Entry 7NTU (X-ray diffraction, 3.10 A resolution); this record covers chains B and E of the 4 polymer chains in the assembly.

Chain B:
Name: Prothrombin
Source organism: Homo sapiens
Notes: EC 3.4.21.5
UniProtKB: P00734 (THRB_HUMAN); the construct lacks a stretch of the UniProt sequence and is renumbered around it, so the offset changes along the chain: 16-36 = UniProt 364-384; 37-60 = UniProt 386-409; 61-77 = UniProt 419-435; 78-97 = UniProt 437-456; 6 more segments
Amino-acid sequence (259 residues; row label = number of the first residue in the row; note: 4 numbers in that range are skipped by the numbering (no residue carries them; nothing is unmodelled there); a row labelled like 60A-60I holds insertion residues (60A, then the next letters in order)):
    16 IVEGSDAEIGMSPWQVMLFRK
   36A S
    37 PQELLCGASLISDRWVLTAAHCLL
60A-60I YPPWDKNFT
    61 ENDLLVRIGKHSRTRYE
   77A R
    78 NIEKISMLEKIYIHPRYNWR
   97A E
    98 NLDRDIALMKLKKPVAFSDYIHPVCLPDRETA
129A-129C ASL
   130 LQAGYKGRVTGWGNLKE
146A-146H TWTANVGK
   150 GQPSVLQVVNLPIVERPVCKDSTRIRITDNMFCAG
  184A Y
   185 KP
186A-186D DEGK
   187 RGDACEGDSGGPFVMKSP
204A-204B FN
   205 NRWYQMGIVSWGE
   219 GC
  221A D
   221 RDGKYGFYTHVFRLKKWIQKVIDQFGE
Not modelled in the structure: 146A-146H, 246-247
Disulfides: Cys42-Cys58, Cys168-Cys182, Cys191-Cys220
Glycans and other covalent adducts: compound 0G6 linked to His57, Ser195; N-acetylglucosamine (NAG) linked to Asn60G
Small-molecule neighbours: 0G6 (D-phenylalanyl-N-[(2S,3S)-6-{[amino(iminio)methyl]amino}-1-chloro-2-hydroxyhexan-3-yl]-L-prolinamide): Cys58, Tyr60A, Trp60D, Glu97A, Asn98, Leu99, Ile174, Asp189, Ala190, Cys191, Glu192, Gly193, Asp194, Val213, Ser214, Trp215, Gly216, Gly219, Cys220, Gly226
Reported in the primary citation:
  - conformationally variable residues (side-chain flip): Phe245

Chain E:
Molecule: Nu172
Sequence (26 nucleotides; numbered 1 to 26; the number before each row is that of its first residue):
     1 CGCCTAGGTTGGGTAGGGTGGTGGCG
Bound ions: Na+: DG7, DG11, DG12, DG16, DG17, DG20, DG21

Interface between chain B and chain E:
Residue-residue contacts (19):
  Ile24(B) with DG18(E), base contact
  His71(B) with DG18(E), base contact
  Arg75(B) with DT10(E), hydrogen bond to the base; DG11(E), base contact; DG13(E), hydrogen bond to the base; DG18(E), hydrogen bond to the base; DT19(E), hydrogen bond to the base
  Tyr76(B) with DT9(E), stacking on the base; DT10(E), hydrogen bond to the sugar
  Glu77(B) with DG18(E), hydrogen bond to the base
  Arg77A(B) with DT10(E), base contact; DT19(E), base contact; DG20(E), salt bridge to the phosphate
  Asn78(B) with DT19(E), hydrogen bond to the phosphate; DG20(E), hydrogen bond to the phosphate
  Ile79(B) with DG18(E), base contact; DT19(E), base contact
  Ile82(B) with DT9(E), base contact
  Tyr117(B) with DG18(E), sugar contact
Other interface residues (no listed pair), chain B (12 interface residues in all): Gly69, Thr74
Other interface residues (no listed pair), chain E (9 interface residues in all): DG8, DG17

Overview:
12 residues of chain B and 9 residues of chain E are in contact, with 8 hydrogen bonds, 1 salt bridge and 1
aromatic stacking contact. Among the polar pairs are Arg75(B)-DT10(E), Arg75(B)-DG13(E) and Arg75(B)-DG18(E).
Compound 0G6 is covalently linked to Ser195(B). Covalently linked N-acetylglucosamine: at Asn60G(B). From the
paper: conformational variability at Phe245(B).
Here chain B is Prothrombin (Homo sapiens) and chain E is Nu172. Entry 7NTU (X-ray structure of the complex
between human alpha thrombin and two duplex/quadruplex aptamers: NU172 and HD22_27mer) was determined by X-ray
diffraction.
